PDB entry 7EBK | X-ray diffraction, 1.74 A resolution | chains A and B

Chain A:
Molecule: Tripartite motif-containing protein 66
From: Mus musculus
UniProt: E9PZP2 (E9PZP2_MOUSE); numbering as in UniProt; present here: 992-1058, 1062-1180
Sequence (187 residues; numbered 991 to 1180; 3 numbers in that range are skipped by the numbering (no residue carries them; nothing is unmodelled there); the number before each row is that of its first residue):
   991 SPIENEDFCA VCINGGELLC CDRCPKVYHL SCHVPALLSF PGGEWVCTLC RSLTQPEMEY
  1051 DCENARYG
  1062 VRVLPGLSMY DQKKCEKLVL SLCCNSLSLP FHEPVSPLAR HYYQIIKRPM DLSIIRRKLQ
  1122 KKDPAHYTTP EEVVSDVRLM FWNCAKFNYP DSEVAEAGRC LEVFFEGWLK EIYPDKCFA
Unresolved in the structure: 991-994
Differences from the reference sequence: expression tag (991)
Metal / ion sites: Zn2+ site 1: Cys-999, Cys-1002, His-1019, Cys-1022; Zn2+ site 2: Cys-1011, Cys-1014, Cys-1037, Cys-1040

Chain B:
Molecule: H3K9me3K18ac
Sequence (24 residues; each row starts with the number of its first residue):
     1 ARTKQTARKS TGGKAPRKQL ATKA
Unresolved in the structure: 10-17, 19-24
Modified / non-standard residues: Lys-9 (N-trimethyllysine; M3L); Lys-18 (N(6)-acetyllysine; ALY)

How chain A and chain B interact:
Pairs across the interface (35):
  Asn-995(A) with Arg-2(B); Lys-4(B)
  Glu-996(A) with Lys-4(B), hydrogen bond (backbone-side chain)
  Asp-997(A) with Lys-4(B), salt bridge; Thr-6(B), hydrogen bond (backbone-side chain)
  Phe-998(A) with Thr-6(B); Ala-7(B); Lys-9(B)
  Ile-1003(A) with Lys-9(B)
  Asn-1004(A) with Lys-9(B)
  Gly-1005(A) with Thr-6(B); Arg-8(B), hydrogen bond (backbone-side chain)
  Gly-1006(A) with Lys-4(B); Gln-5(B); Thr-6(B), hydrogen bond (backbone-backbone); Arg-8(B)
  Glu-1007(A) with Lys-4(B); Gln-5(B)
  Leu-1008(A) with Thr-3(B); Lys-4(B), hydrogen bond (backbone-backbone)
  Leu-1009(A) with Arg-2(B)
  Cys-1010(A) with Arg-2(B), hydrogen bond (backbone-backbone)
  Cys-1011(A) with Arg-2(B)
  Asp-1012(A) with Arg-2(B), salt bridge
  His-1019(A) with Arg-8(B), hydrogen bond
  Phe-1030(A) with Thr-3(B)
  Pro-1031(A) with Ala-1(B)
  Gly-1032(A) with Ala-1(B)
  Gly-1033(A) with Ala-1(B), hydrogen bond (backbone-backbone)
  Pro-1091(A) with Lys-18(B)
  Phe-1092(A) with Lys-18(B)
  Val-1096(A) with Lys-18(B)
  Tyr-1103(A) with Lys-18(B)
  Asn-1149(A) with Lys-18(B)
  Val-1155(A) with Lys-18(B)
Interface residues without a listed pair, chain A (28 interface residues in all): Trp-1035, Cys-1145, Phe-1148

Summary:
28 residues of chain A face 10 of chain B across their interface; the contacts include 8 hydrogen bonds and 2
salt bridges. Among the polar pairs are Asp-997(A)/Lys-4(B), Asp-1012(A)/Arg-2(B) and Glu-996(A)/Lys-4(B).
Cys-999(A), Cys-1002(A), His-1019(A) and Cys-1022(A) form the Zn2+ site 1.
Chain A is Tripartite motif-containing protein 66 (Mus musculus) and chain B is H3K9me3K18ac; the structure,
Mouse Trim66 PHD-Bromo dual domain complexed with the H3(1-24)K9me3K18ac peptide, was determined by X-ray
diffraction, deposited together with 7EBJ.
